Entry 1SV2 (X-ray diffraction, 3.00 A resolution); this record covers chain A.

[Chain A]
Name: Peptide deformylase
From: Leptospira interrogans
Notes: EC 3.5.1.88
Reference sequence: Q93LE9 (DEF_LEPIN); residues 1-177 here correspond to UniProt positions 2-178 (UniProt number = residue number + 1)
Amino-acid sequence (177 residues; each row starts with the number of its first residue):
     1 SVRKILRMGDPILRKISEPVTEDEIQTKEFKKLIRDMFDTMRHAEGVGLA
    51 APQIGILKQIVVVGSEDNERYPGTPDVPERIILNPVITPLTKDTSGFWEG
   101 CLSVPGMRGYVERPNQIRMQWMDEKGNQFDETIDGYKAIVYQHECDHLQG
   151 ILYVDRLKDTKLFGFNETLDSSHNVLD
Unresolved in the structure: 172-177
UniProt features mapped onto this chain:
  - active site: Glu144
  - binding site (Fe cation): Cys101, His143, His147
Bound ions: Zn2+: Cys101, His143, His147
From the paper describing this entry:
  - Zn2+ coordination: Cys101, His147
  - contacts within the chain: Glu45-Asn68 (hydrogen bond), Glu45-Glu69 (hydrogen bond), Arg70-Arg108 (hydrogen bond), Tyr71-Arg108 (cation-pi contact), Thr74-Phe97 (hydrophobic contact), Pro75-Tyr136 (hydrophobic contact)
  - self-association interface (contacts with another copy of this molecule): Phe163

[Summary]
The Zn2+ site is built by Cys101, His143 and His147. Curated annotation (UniProt) lists active-site residue
Glu144 and 3 Fe cation-binding residues. The paper reports Zn2+ coordination by Cys101 and His147; a
self-association interface involving Phe163.
Chain A is Peptide deformylase (Leptospira interrogans); the structure, Crystal Structure of Peptide
Deformylase from Leptospira Interrogans (LiPDF) at pH7.5, was determined by X-ray diffraction (same
publication as 1VEV, 1VEY, 1VEZ and 1SZZ).
